Entry 4ZVR (X-ray diffraction, 2.30 A resolution); this record covers chains A and C of the 6 polymer chains in the assembly.

[Chain A]
Molecule: Caspase-7
From: Homo sapiens
Notes: EC 3.4.22.60
Reference sequence: P55210 (CASP7_HUMAN); residues 1-198 here = UniProt positions 1-198
Amino-acid sequence (198 residues; row label = number of the first residue in the row):
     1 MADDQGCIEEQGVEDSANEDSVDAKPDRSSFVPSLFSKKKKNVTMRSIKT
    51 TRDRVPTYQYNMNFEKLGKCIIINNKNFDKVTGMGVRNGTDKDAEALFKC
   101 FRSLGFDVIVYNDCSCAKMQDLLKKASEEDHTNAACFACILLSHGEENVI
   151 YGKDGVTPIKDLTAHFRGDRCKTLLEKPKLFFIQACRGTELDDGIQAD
Unresolved in the structure: 1-57, 197-198
Curated features (UniProtKB/Swiss-Prot):
  - region: Lys38 to Lys41 (Exosite), Lys76 to Arg87 (Loop L1), Arg187 to Gln196 (Loop L2)
  - active site: His144, Cys186
  - site: Phe36, Ser37 (Cleavage), Met45, Arg46 (Cleavage), Ser47, Ile48 (Cleavage), Arg187 (Involved in allosteric regulation)
  - modified residue: Ala2 (N-acetylalanine), Ser30 (Phosphoserine), Ser37 (Phosphoserine), Thr173 (Phosphothreonine)
  - mutagenesis: Asp23 (D23A: Abolished cleavage at the N-terminus, leading to impaired activation and thiol protease activity. In P7-D2A mutant ...), Ser30 (S30A: Abolished phosphorylation by PAK2; when associated with A-173 and A-239; S30E: Mimics phosphorylation; does not affect thiol protease activity), Lys38 to Lys41 (Decreased ability to cleave PARP1 and PTGES3; Decreased ability to cleave PARP1), Lys39 to Lys40 (Does not affect ability to cleave PARP1; Decreased ability to cleave PARP1. Decreased RNA-binding), Lys39 (K39E: Decreased ability to cleave PARP1), Thr173 (T173A: Abolished phosphorylation by PAK2; when associated with A-30 and A-239), Cys186 (C186A: Abolished thiol protease activity), Arg187 (R187K: Does not significantly affect thiol protease catalytic efficiency; R187M/A/G: Reduced thiol protease catalytic efficiency; R187W/N: Strongly reduced thiol protease catalytic efficiency), Asp192 (D192A: Strongly reduced thiol protease activity), Asp198 (D198A: Strongly reduced cleavage and activation by initiator caspases. Abolished cleavage and activation by initiator caspases; when associated with A-206. In P7-D2A mutant ...)

[Chain C]
Molecule: Caspase-7
From: Homo sapiens
Notes: EC 3.4.22.60
Reference sequence: P55210 (CASP7_HUMAN); residues 301-498 here correspond to UniProt positions 1-198 (UniProt number = residue number - 300)
Amino-acid sequence (198 residues; each row starts with the number of its first residue):
   301 MADDQGCIEEQGVEDSANEDSVDAKPDRSSFVPSLFSKKKKNVTMRSIKT
   351 TRDRVPTYQYNMNFEKLGKCIIINNKNFDKVTGMGVRNGTDKDAEALFKC
   401 FRSLGFDVIVYNDCSCAKMQDLLKKASEEDHTNAACFACILLSHGEENVI
   451 YGKDGVTPIKDLTAHFRGDRCKTLLEKPKLFFIQACRGTELDDGIQAD
Unresolved in the structure: 301-357, 497-498
Curated features (UniProtKB/Swiss-Prot):
  - region: Lys338 to Lys341 (Exosite), Lys376 to Arg387 (Loop L1), Arg487 to Gln496 (Loop L2)
  - active site: His444, Cys486
  - site: Phe336, Ser337 (Cleavage), Met345, Arg346 (Cleavage), Ser347, Ile348 (Cleavage), Arg487 (Involved in allosteric regulation)
  - modified residue: Ala302 (N-acetylalanine), Ser330 (Phosphoserine), Ser337 (Phosphoserine), Thr473 (Phosphothreonine)

[How chain A and chain C interact]
Contacting residue pairs (11; chain A residue first):
  Lys160(A) - Glu490(C)  salt bridge
  Gly168(A) - Ile495(C)
  Leu175(A) - Ile495(C)  hydrophobic
  Leu175(A) - Gln496(C)
  Glu176(A) - Gln496(C)
  Glu190(A) - Lys460(C)  salt bridge
  Ile195(A) - Gly468(C)
  Ile195(A) - Asp469(C)
  Ile195(A) - Leu475(C)  hydrophobic
  Gln196(A) - Leu475(C)
  Gln196(A) - Glu476(C)
Other interface residues (no listed pair), chain A (9 interface residues in all): Asp169, Lys172

[In short]
9 residues of chain A and 8 residues of chain C are in contact; the contacts include 2 salt bridges. Polar
pairs include Lys160(A)-Glu490(C) and Glu190(A)-Lys460(C).
Chain A and chain C are both Caspase-7 (Homo sapiens); the structure, Caspase-7 Variant 4 (V4) with
reprogrammed substrate specificity due to Y230V/W232Y/S234V/Q276D substitutions bound to DEVD inhibitor, was
determined by X-ray diffraction, deposited together with 4ZVO, 4ZVP, 4ZVQ, 4ZVS, 4ZVT and 4ZVU.
